9F5Y - chains s and u of the 51 polymer chains in the assembly; structure by electron microscopy, 2.51 A resolution.

Chain s:
Name: Mitochondrial NADH:ubiquinone oxidoreductase 32 kDa subunit
From: Chlamydomonas reinhardtii
Notes: EC 1.6.5.3, 1.6.99.3
Reference sequence: Q6S7R7 (Q6S7R7_CHLRE); residue numbers follow UniProt; this construct covers 1-312
Amino-acid sequence (312 residues; each row starts with the number of its first residue):
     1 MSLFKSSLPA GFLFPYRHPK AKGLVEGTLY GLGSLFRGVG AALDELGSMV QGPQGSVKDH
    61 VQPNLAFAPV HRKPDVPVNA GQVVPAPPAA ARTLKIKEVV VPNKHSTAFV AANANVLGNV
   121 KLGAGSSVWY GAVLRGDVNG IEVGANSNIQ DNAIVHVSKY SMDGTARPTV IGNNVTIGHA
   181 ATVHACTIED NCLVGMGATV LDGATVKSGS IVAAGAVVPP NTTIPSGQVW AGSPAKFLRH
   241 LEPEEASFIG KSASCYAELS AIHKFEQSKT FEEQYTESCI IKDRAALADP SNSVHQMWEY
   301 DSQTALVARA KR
Bound ions: Zn2+: His-156, His-184
Residues lining bound ligands:
  - crotonyl coenzyme A (COO): Gln-150, Thr-176, Gly-178, His-179, Leu-193, Val-194, Gly-195, Met-196, Ile-211, Ala-213, Ala-214, Val-229, Ala-231, Leu-238, Arg-239, Phe-248, Ser-252, Tyr-256
  - phosphatidylcholine (PC7; (7S)-4-hydroxy-N,N,N-trimethyl-9-oxo-7-[(palmitoyloxy)methyl]-3,5,8-trioxa-4-phosphahexacosan-1-aminium 4-oxide): His-18, Leu-24, Val-25, Glu-26, Thr-28, Leu-29, Tyr-30, Phe-36

Chain u:
Name: CAG1
From: Chlamydomonas reinhardtii
Reference sequence: A8JHY4 (A8JHY4_CHLRE); residue numbers follow UniProt; this construct covers 1-229
Amino-acid sequence (229 residues; each row starts with the number of its first residue):
     1 MNPINGLKTI LHRVGFAMRE SGQALERVGC RLQGVYSFEE KLNRHATVLP MRHNVPSLDK
    61 TSWVAPSGMV SGSVTLGENS SVWYGAIVRG DFQPVVVGSN SNIQDAAYVG ATSEFSGPVT
   121 IGDNVSVGHG AVLKGCTVGD NVLIGMNSII SEHAEIQSGA VIAAGSYVEE GTTVPSGEVW
   181 AGSPAKKLRD VRAGEAEYLK SLPGRYTELA GEHKGIMKVL KMKQAEYFA
Unresolved in the structure: 1
Residues lining bound ligands: phosphatidylcholine (PC7; (7S)-4-hydroxy-N,N,N-trimethyl-9-oxo-7-[(palmitoyloxy)methyl]-3,5,8-trioxa-4-phosphahexacosan-1-aminium 4-oxide): Val-28, Arg-31, Leu-32, Gln-33, Gly-34

Interface between chain s and chain u:
Contacting residue pairs - 91 pairs, chain s then chain u:
  Pro-15(s) with Tyr-36(u)
  Tyr-16(s) with Tyr-36(u), hydrogen bond (backbone-backbone)
  Arg-17(s) with Gly-34(u); Val-35(u); Ser-37(u)
  His-18(s) with Gly-34(u), hydrogen bond (backbone-backbone)
  Leu-29(s) with Leu-32(u)
  Tyr-30(s) with Gln-33(u)
  Gly-33(s) with Gly-29(u); Leu-32(u)
  Ser-34(s) with Gln-33(u)
  Phe-36(s) with Leu-25(u), hydrophobic; Val-28(u), hydrophobic; Gly-29(u)
  Arg-37(s) with Glu-26(u); Gly-29(u); Cys-30(u); Gln-33(u), hydrogen bond
  Val-39(s) with Leu-25(u), hydrophobic
  Gly-40(s) with Gly-22(u)
  Leu-43(s) with Met-18(u); Gly-22(u)
  Asp-44(s) with Arg-19(u), salt bridge; Gln-23(u), hydrogen bond
  Leu-46(s) with Met-18(u), hydrophobic
  Gly-47(s) with Gly-15(u); Met-18(u); Arg-19(u)
  Ser-48(s) with Arg-19(u)
  Val-50(s) with Leu-11(u); Met-18(u), hydrophobic
  Gln-51(s) with Leu-11(u); His-12(u), hydrogen bond; Phe-16(u); Arg-19(u), hydrogen bond
  Gln-54(s) with His-12(u), hydrogen bond; Arg-52(u); His-53(u); Val-55(u)
  Val-57(s) with Val-48(u)
  His-60(s) with Phe-228(u)
  Val-61(s) with Gln-224(u)
  Gln-62(s) with His-45(u), hydrogen bond (side chain-backbone); Thr-47(u); Pro-66(u); Gln-224(u), hydrogen bond (backbone-side chain)
  Pro-63(s) with Pro-66(u), hydrophobic; Lys-221(u); Gln-224(u)
  Leu-65(s) with Tyr-84(u), hydrophobic; Met-217(u), hydrophobic; Leu-220(u), hydrophobic
  Pro-69(s) with Ile-216(u); Leu-220(u)
  His-71(s) with Glu-212(u), hydrogen bond (side chain-backbone); Ile-216(u)
  Lys-73(s) with Glu-212(u), salt bridge
  Ala-89(s) with Glu-226(u)
  Ala-90(s) with Val-219(u), hydrophobic
  Thr-93(s) with Met-222(u)
  Leu-94(s) with Lys-218(u); Val-219(u), hydrophobic
  Asn-115(s) with Ser-67(u), hydrogen bond; Tyr-84(u)
  Leu-117(s) with Tyr-84(u); His-213(u)
  Val-133(s) with Asp-105(u)
  Arg-135(s) with Trp-83(u); Tyr-84(u); Asp-105(u), salt bridge; His-129(u); Tyr-206(u), hydrogen bond
  Asp-137(s) with Leu-209(u); His-213(u), salt bridge
  Val-138(s) with Leu-209(u), hydrophobic
  Ile-154(s) with Asp-105(u); His-129(u); Gly-130(u)
  His-156(s) with His-129(u)
  Tyr-160(s) with Leu-202(u), hydrophobic; Arg-205(u)
  Ser-161(s) with Tyr-198(u)
  Thr-182(s) with Met-146(u); Asn-147(u), hydrogen bond
  His-184(s) with His-129(u); Met-146(u)
  Thr-199(s) with Asn-147(u), hydrogen bond
  Phe-271(s) with Tyr-36(u); Glu-40(u)
  Tyr-275(s) with Tyr-36(u); Glu-39(u)
Interface residues without a listed pair, chain s (59 interface residues in all): Leu-32, Ala-41, Pro-53, Gly-55, Val-70, Pro-87, Val-99, Met-162, Ala-198, Leu-201, Val-217
Interface residues without a listed pair, chain u (64 interface residues in all): Ser-21, Leu-42, Ala-46, Pro-50, Gly-85, Ala-106, Ala-164, Gly-165, Glu-195, Gly-215, Lys-223

Overview:
The interface between chain s and chain u involves 59 residues on one side and 64 on the other, with 14
hydrogen bonds and 4 salt bridges. Polar contacts include Asp-44(s)/Arg-19(u), Lys-73(s)/Glu-212(u) and
Arg-135(s)/Asp-105(u). Phosphatidylcholine is bound between chain s and chain u.
Chain s is Mitochondrial NADH:ubiquinone oxidoreductase 32 kDa subunit and chain u is CAG1, both from
Chlamydomonas reinhardtii; the structure, Structure of the Chlamydomonas reinhardtii respiratory complex I
from respiratory supercomplex, was determined by electron microscopy (same publication as 9F5X, 9F5Z, 9F60,
9F61 and 9F62).
